2BAM - chains A and B of the 4 polymer chains in the assembly; structure by X-ray diffraction, 2.00 A resolution.

Chain A (and B):
Protein: Protein (endonuclease bamhi)
From: Bacillus amyloliquefaciens
Notes: EC 3.1.21.4; chain B of this document is another copy of the same molecule, construct and numbering; everything in this record applies to it too
Reference sequence: P23940 (T2BA_BACAM); residues 1-213 here = UniProt positions 1-213
Sequence (213 residues; numbered 1 to 213; the number before each row is that of its first residue):
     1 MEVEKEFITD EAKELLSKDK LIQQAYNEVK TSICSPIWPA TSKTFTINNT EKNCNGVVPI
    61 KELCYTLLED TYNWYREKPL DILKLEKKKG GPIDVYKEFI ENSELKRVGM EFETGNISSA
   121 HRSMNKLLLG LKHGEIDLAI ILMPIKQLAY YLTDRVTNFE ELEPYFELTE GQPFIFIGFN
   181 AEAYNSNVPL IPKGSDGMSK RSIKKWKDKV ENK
Disordered / not traced: 208-213 (chain B: 211-213)
Swiss-Prot annotation at these positions:
  - active site: Glu-113 (Proton acceptor)
  - binding site (Mg(2+)): Glu-77, Asp-94, Glu-111, Phe-112
Bound ions: Ca2+ site 1: Glu-77, Asp-94 (shared with 2 residues of chain D); Ca2+ site 2: Asp-94, Glu-111, Phe-112 (shared with 1 residue of chain D)

How chain A and chain B interact:
Pairs across the interface (54):
  Leu-83(A) / Pro-164(B)  hydrophobic
  Leu-83(A) / Tyr-165(B)
  Lys-87(A) / Pro-164(B)  hydrogen bond (side chain-backbone)
  Lys-87(A) / Glu-167(B)  salt bridge
  Lys-89(A) / Lys-146(B)
  Lys-89(A) / Glu-160(B)
  Lys-89(A) / Glu-161(B)
  Lys-89(A) / Pro-164(B)
  Ile-117(A) / Arg-122(B)
  Ser-118(A) / Ser-118(B)  hydrogen bond
  Ser-118(A) / Ser-119(B)
  Ser-118(A) / Arg-122(B)
  Ser-119(A) / Ser-118(B)
  His-121(A) / His-121(B)
  His-121(A) / Arg-122(B)
  His-121(A) / Asn-125(B)  hydrogen bond
  Arg-122(A) / Ile-117(B)
  Arg-122(A) / Ser-118(B)
  Arg-122(A) / His-121(B)
  Met-124(A) / Asn-125(B)
  Asn-125(A) / His-121(B)
  Asn-125(A) / Met-124(B)
  Asn-125(A) / Asn-125(B)  hydrogen bond
  Asn-125(A) / Tyr-165(B)
  Asn-125(A) / Leu-168(B)
  Lys-126(A) / Tyr-165(B)
  Leu-129(A) / Pro-164(B)
  Leu-129(A) / Tyr-165(B)  hydrophobic
  Leu-129(A) / Glu-167(B)
  Leu-129(A) / Leu-168(B)  hydrophobic
  Lys-132(A) / Glu-167(B)  salt bridge
  Lys-132(A) / Leu-168(B)
  Lys-132(A) / Glu-170(B)  salt bridge
  His-133(A) / Glu-167(B)  salt bridge
  Lys-146(A) / Lys-89(B)
  Glu-160(A) / Lys-89(B)
  Glu-161(A) / Lys-89(B)
  Pro-164(A) / Leu-83(B)  hydrophobic
  Pro-164(A) / Lys-87(B)  hydrogen bond (backbone-side chain)
  Pro-164(A) / Lys-89(B)
  Pro-164(A) / Leu-129(B)
  Tyr-165(A) / Asn-125(B)
  Tyr-165(A) / Lys-126(B)
  Tyr-165(A) / Leu-129(B)  hydrophobic
  Glu-167(A) / Ile-82(B)
  Glu-167(A) / Lys-87(B)  salt bridge
  Glu-167(A) / Leu-129(B)
  Glu-167(A) / His-133(B)  salt bridge
  Leu-168(A) / Asn-125(B)
  Leu-168(A) / Leu-129(B)  hydrophobic
  Lys-205(A) / Glu-51(B)  salt bridge
  Lys-205(A) / Lys-52(B)
  Trp-206(A) / Lys-193(B)
  Trp-206(A) / Gly-194(B)
Other interface residues (no listed pair), chain A (26 interface residues in all): Ile-82, Leu-128, Glu-163
Other interface residues (no listed pair), chain B (28 interface residues in all): Asn-53, Leu-128

Summary:
26 residues of chain A and 28 residues of chain B are in contact, with 5 hydrogen bonds and 7 salt bridges.
Polar pairs include Lys-87(A)/Glu-167(B), Lys-132(A)/Glu-167(B) and Lys-132(A)/Glu-170(B). UniProt lists
active-site residue Glu-113(A) and 4 Mg2+-binding residues on chain A.
Chain A and chain B are both Protein (endonuclease bamhi) (Bacillus amyloliquefaciens); the structure,
Restriction endonuclease bamhi complex with DNA and calcium ions (pre-REACTIVE complex), was determined by
X-ray diffraction together with 3BAM from the same study.
